7N7C - chains A and B; structure by X-ray diffraction, 2.00 A resolution.

[Chain A (and B)]
Protein: Formyl_trans_N domain-containing protein
Source organism: Helicobacter canadensis MIT 98-5491
Notes: chain B of this document is another copy of the same molecule, construct and numbering; everything in this record applies to it too
Reference sequence: C5ZW02 (C5ZW02_9HELI); residue numbers follow UniProt; this construct covers 1-272
Amino-acid sequence (280 residues; each row starts with the number of its first residue):
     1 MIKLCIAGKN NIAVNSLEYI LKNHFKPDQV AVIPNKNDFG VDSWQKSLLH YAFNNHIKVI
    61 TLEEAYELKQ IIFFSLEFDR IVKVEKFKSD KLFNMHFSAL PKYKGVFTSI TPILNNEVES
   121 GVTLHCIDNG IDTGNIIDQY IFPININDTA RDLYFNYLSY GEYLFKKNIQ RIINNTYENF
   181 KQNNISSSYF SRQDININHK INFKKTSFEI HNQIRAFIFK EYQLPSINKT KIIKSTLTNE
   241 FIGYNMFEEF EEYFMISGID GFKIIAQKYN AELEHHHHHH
Disordered / not traced: 271-280
Construct notes: expression tag (273-280)
Ion coordination: K+: Asp132 (together with 6R-folinic acid, T3Q)
Ligand contacts:
  - 6R-folinic acid (FON; N-{[4-({[(6R)-2-amino-5-formyl-4-oxo-1,4,5,6,7,8-hexahydropteridin-6-yl]methyl}amino)phenyl]carbonyl}-L-glutamic acid): Ser75, Phe78, Asp79, Arg80, Ile81, Val82, Asn94, His96, Val106, His125, Ile127, Asp128, Asn129, Gly130, Ile131, Asp132, Tyr189, Ser191, Arg192
  - T3Q ([(3R,4S,5S,6R)-4-amino-3,5-dihydroxy-6-methyloxan-2-yl][hydroxy-[[(2R,3S,5R)-3-hydroxy-5-(5-methyl-2,4-dioxopyrimidin-1-yl)oxolan-2-yl]methoxy]phosphoryl] hydrogen phosphate): Lys9, Asn35, Glu77, Phe78, Asp79, His96, Gly105, Val106, Phe107, Thr108, Ser109, Ile110, Tyr154, Arg192, Ile197, Phe219, Tyr222, Gln223

[Interface between chain A and chain B]
Pairs across the interface (64):
  Lys104(A) - Ile259(B)
  Asn116(A) - Ser188(B)
  Val118(A) - Ile185(B)  hydrophobic
  Val118(A) - Ser186(B)
  Asp128(A) - Tyr244(B)  hydrogen bond
  Asn129(A) - Tyr244(B)
  Gly130(A) - Tyr244(B)  hydrogen bond (backbone-side chain)
  Ile131(A) - Ile259(B)
  Thr133(A) - Tyr244(B)
  Thr133(A) - Ile259(B)
  Thr133(A) - Asp260(B)
  Ile146(A) - Ile185(B)  hydrophobic
  Asn184(A) - Phe208(B)
  Asn184(A) - Leu237(B)
  Asn184(A) - Thr238(B)
  Asn184(A) - Asn239(B)
  Asn184(A) - Phe262(B)
  Ile185(A) - Val118(B)  hydrophobic
  Ile185(A) - Ile146(B)  hydrophobic
  Ser186(A) - Val118(B)
  Ser186(A) - Phe208(B)
  Ser187(A) - Thr206(B)  hydrogen bond (backbone-side chain)
  Ser187(A) - Phe208(B)
  Ser187(A) - Glu209(B)
  Ser187(A) - Asp260(B)  hydrogen bond
  Ser188(A) - Asn116(B)
  Ser188(A) - Thr206(B)
  Ser188(A) - Glu209(B)
  Tyr189(A) - Lys204(B)
  Tyr189(A) - Lys205(B)  hydrogen bond (backbone-side chain)
  Tyr189(A) - Thr206(B)
  Tyr189(A) - Glu209(B)  hydrogen bond (backbone-side chain)
  Tyr189(A) - Ile259(B)  hydrophobic
  Phe190(A) - Lys205(B)
  Gln193(A) - Lys204(B)
  Asp194(A) - Asn202(B)  hydrogen bond
  Asp194(A) - Lys205(B)  salt bridge
  Asn202(A) - Asp194(B)  hydrogen bond
  Lys204(A) - Tyr189(B)
  Lys205(A) - Tyr189(B)  hydrogen bond (side chain-backbone)
  Lys205(A) - Phe190(B)
  Lys205(A) - Asp194(B)  salt bridge
  Thr206(A) - Ser187(B)  hydrogen bond (side chain-backbone)
  Thr206(A) - Ser188(B)
  Thr206(A) - Tyr189(B)
  Phe208(A) - Asn184(B)
  Phe208(A) - Ser186(B)
  Phe208(A) - Ser187(B)
  Glu209(A) - Ser187(B)
  Glu209(A) - Ser188(B)
  Glu209(A) - Tyr189(B)  hydrogen bond (side chain-backbone)
  Leu237(A) - Asn184(B)
  Thr238(A) - Asn184(B)
  Asn239(A) - Asn184(B)  hydrogen bond (backbone-side chain)
  Tyr244(A) - Asp128(B)
  Tyr244(A) - Gly130(B)  hydrogen bond (side chain-backbone)
  Tyr244(A) - Thr133(B)
  Ile259(A) - Lys104(B)
  Ile259(A) - Ile131(B)
  Ile259(A) - Thr133(B)
  Ile259(A) - Tyr189(B)  hydrophobic
  Asp260(A) - Thr133(B)
  Asp260(A) - Ser187(B)  hydrogen bond
  Phe262(A) - Asn184(B)
Also at the interface, not in a pair above, chain A (33 interface residues in all): Gln182, Asn183
Also at the interface, not in a pair above, chain B (32 interface residues in all): Asn129, Gln182, Asn183

[In short]
The interface between chain A and chain B involves 33 residues on one side and 32 on the other; the contacts
include 14 hydrogen bonds and 2 salt bridges. Polar contacts include Asp194(A)-Lys205(B), Asp128(A)-Tyr244(B)
and Gly130(A)-Tyr244(B). Chain A binds 6R-folinic acid and compound T3Q.
Chain A and chain B are both Formyl_trans_N domain-containing protein (Helicobacter canadensis MIT 98-5491);
the structure, crystal structure of the N-formyltransferase HCAN_0200 from helicobacter canadensis in complex
with folinic acid and dTDP-3-aminoquinovose, was determined by X-ray diffraction, deposited together with
7N63, 7N67, 7N7A and 7N7B.
